Entry 4ISO (X-ray diffraction, 2.01 A resolution); this record covers chains A and B.

Chain A:
Molecule: Suppressor of tumorigenicity 14 protein
From: Homo sapiens
Notes: EC 3.4.21.109; fragment: serine protease domain
UniProt: Q9Y5Y6 (ST14_HUMAN); the construct lacks a stretch of the UniProt sequence and is renumbered around it, so the offset changes along the chain: 16-60 = UniProt 615-659; 61-77 = UniProt 669-685; 78-148 = UniProt 687-757; 150-184 = UniProt 758-792; 4 more segments
Chain sequence (241 residues; numbered 16 to 244 plus 14 insertion-coded residues; 2 numbers in that range are skipped by the numbering (no residue carries them; nothing is unmodelled there); the number before each row is that of its first residue; a row labelled like 60A-60I holds insertion residues (60A, then the next letters in order)):
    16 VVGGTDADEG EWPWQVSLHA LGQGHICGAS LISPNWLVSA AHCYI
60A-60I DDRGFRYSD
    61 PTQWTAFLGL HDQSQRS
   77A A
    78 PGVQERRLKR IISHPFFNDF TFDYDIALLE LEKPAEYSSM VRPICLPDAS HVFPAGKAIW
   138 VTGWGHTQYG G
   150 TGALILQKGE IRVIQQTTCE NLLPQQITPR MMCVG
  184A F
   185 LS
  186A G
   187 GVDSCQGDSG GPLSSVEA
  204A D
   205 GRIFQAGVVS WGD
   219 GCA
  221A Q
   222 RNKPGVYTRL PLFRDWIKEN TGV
Construct notes: engineered mutation Gln-164 (Asn772 in Q9Y5Y6)
Disulfides: Cys-42/Cys-58, Cys-168/Cys-182, Cys-191/Cys-220
Small-molecule neighbours: glutathione (GSH): Trp-29, Tyr-114, Arg-119, Pro-120, Ile-121, Cys-122, Gly-205, Arg-206, Ile-207
Curated features (UniProtKB/Swiss-Prot):
  - active site (Charge relay system): His-57, Asp-102, Ser-195

Chain B:
Molecule: Kunitz-type protease inhibitor 1
From: Homo sapiens
Notes: fragment: Kunitz domain I (UNP RESISDUES 245-304)
UniProt: O43278 (SPIT1_HUMAN); residues 245-304 here = UniProt positions 245-304
Chain sequence (60 residues; each row starts with the number of its first residue):
   245 QTEDYCLASN KVGRCRGSFP RWYYDPTEQI CKSFVYGGCL GNKNNYLREE ECILACRGVQ
Disulfides: Cys-250/Cys-300, Cys-259/Cys-283, Cys-275/Cys-296
Curated features (UniProtKB/Swiss-Prot):
  - site: Arg-260, Gly-261 (Reactive bond)

How chain A and chain B interact:
Residue-residue contacts (53):
  Gln-38(A) with Pro-264(B); Leu-291(B)
  His-40(A) with Ser-262(B), hydrogen bond (backbone-side chain)
  Ile-41(A) with Gly-261(B); Ser-262(B), hydrogen bond (backbone-backbone); Phe-263(B), hydrophobic; Pro-264(B)
  Cys-42(A) with Gly-261(B)
  His-57(A) with Cys-259(B); Arg-260(B); Gly-261(B); Gly-281(B); Cys-283(B)
  Cys-58(A) with Phe-263(B)
  Asp-60B(A) with Arg-265(B), salt bridge
  Tyr-60G(A) with Phe-263(B), hydrophobic; Arg-265(B), hydrogen bond; Leu-291(B)
  Asp-96(A) with Leu-284(B)
  Phe-97(A) with Leu-284(B), hydrophobic
  Phe-99(A) with Arg-258(B); Cys-259(B), hydrophobic; Cys-283(B), hydrophobic; Leu-284(B), hydrophobic
  His-143(A) with Val-279(B)
  Tyr-146(A) with Val-256(B); Gly-257(B), hydrogen bond (side chain-backbone)
  Gln-175(A) with Arg-258(B)
  Asp-189(A) with Arg-260(B), salt bridge
  Ser-190(A) with Arg-260(B), hydrogen bond
  Cys-191(A) with Arg-260(B)
  Gln-192(A) with Val-256(B); Gly-257(B); Cys-259(B), hydrogen bond (side chain-backbone); Arg-260(B); Gly-261(B)
  Gly-193(A) with Arg-260(B), hydrogen bond (backbone-backbone); Gly-261(B), hydrogen bond (backbone-backbone); Ser-262(B)
  Asp-194(A) with Arg-260(B), hydrogen bond (backbone-backbone)
  Ser-195(A) with Arg-260(B), hydrogen bond (side chain-backbone); Gly-261(B), hydrogen bond (side chain-backbone)
  Ser-214(A) with Cys-259(B); Arg-260(B), hydrogen bond (backbone-backbone)
  Trp-215(A) with Arg-258(B); Cys-259(B), hydrophobic; Arg-260(B)
  Gly-216(A) with Arg-258(B), hydrogen bond (backbone-backbone); Arg-260(B)
  Asp-217(A) with Arg-258(B), salt bridge
  Gly-219(A) with Arg-260(B), hydrogen bond (backbone-side chain)
  Cys-220(A) with Arg-260(B)
  Gly-226(A) with Arg-260(B)
Interface residues without a listed pair, chain A (29 interface residues in all): Val-213
Interface residues without a listed pair, chain B (16 interface residues in all): Gly-282

Summary:
29 residues of chain A and 16 residues of chain B are in contact, with 14 hydrogen bonds and 3 salt bridges.
Polar contacts include Asp-60B(A)/Arg-265(B), Asp-189(A)/Arg-260(B) and Asp-217(A)/Arg-258(B). Ligands of
chain A: glutathione. Curated annotation (UniProt) lists 3 active-site residues on chain A.
Here chain A is Suppressor of tumorigenicity 14 protein and chain B is Kunitz-type protease inhibitor 1, both
from Homo sapiens. Entry 4ISO (Crystal Structure of Matriptase in complex with its inhibitor HAI-1) was
determined by X-ray diffraction together with 4IS5, 4ISL and 4ISN from the same study.
